PDB entry 3QK0 | X-ray diffraction, 2.85 A resolution | chain A

# Chain A
Name: Phosphatidylinositol-4,5-bisphosphate 3-kinase catalytic subunit gamma isoform
From: Homo sapiens
Notes: EC 2.7.1.153; fragment: catalytic domain
UniProtKB: P48736 (PK3CG_HUMAN); residue numbers follow UniProt; this construct covers 144-1102
Chain sequence (960 residues; each row starts with the number of its first residue):
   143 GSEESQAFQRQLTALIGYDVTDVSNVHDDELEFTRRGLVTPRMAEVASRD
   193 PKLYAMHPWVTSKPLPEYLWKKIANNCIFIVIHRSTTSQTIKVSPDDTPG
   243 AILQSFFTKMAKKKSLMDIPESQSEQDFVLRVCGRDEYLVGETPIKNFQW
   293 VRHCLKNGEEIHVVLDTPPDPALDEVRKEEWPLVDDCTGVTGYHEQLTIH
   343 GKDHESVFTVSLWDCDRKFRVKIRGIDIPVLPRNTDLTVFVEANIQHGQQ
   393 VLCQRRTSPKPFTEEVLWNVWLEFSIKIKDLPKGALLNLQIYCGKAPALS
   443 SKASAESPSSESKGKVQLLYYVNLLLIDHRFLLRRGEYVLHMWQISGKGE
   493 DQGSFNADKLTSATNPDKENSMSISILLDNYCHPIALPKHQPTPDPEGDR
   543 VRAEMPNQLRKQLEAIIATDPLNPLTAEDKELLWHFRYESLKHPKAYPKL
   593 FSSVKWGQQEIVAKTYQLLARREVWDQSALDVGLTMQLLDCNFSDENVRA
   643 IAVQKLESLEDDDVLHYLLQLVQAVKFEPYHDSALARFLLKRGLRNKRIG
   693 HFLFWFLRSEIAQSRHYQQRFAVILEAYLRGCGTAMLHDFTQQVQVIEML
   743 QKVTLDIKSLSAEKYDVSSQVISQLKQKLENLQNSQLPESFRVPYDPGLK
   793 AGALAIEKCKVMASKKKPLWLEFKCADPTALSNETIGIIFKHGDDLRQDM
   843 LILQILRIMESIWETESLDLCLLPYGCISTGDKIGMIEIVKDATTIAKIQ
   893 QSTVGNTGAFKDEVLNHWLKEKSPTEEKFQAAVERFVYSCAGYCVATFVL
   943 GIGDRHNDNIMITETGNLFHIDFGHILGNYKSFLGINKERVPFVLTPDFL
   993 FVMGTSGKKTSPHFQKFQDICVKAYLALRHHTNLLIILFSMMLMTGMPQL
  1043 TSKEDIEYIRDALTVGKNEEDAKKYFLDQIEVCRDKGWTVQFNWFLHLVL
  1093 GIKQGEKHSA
Disordered / not traced: 143-146, 249-268, 321-356, 374-378, 437-456, 489-495, 523-544, 754-757, 969-980, 1093-1102
Sequence notes: expression tag (143)
Small-molecule neighbours: QK0 (N-[6-(6-chloro-5-{[(4-fluorophenyl)sulfonyl]amino}pyridin-3-yl)-1,3-benzothiazol-2-yl]acetamide): M804, S806, P810, W812, I831, K833, L838, D841, Y867, I879, E880, I881, V882, D884, A885, T887, D950, N951, M953, I963, D964

# Overview
Chain A binds compound QK0.
Chain A is Phosphatidylinositol-4,5-bisphosphate 3-kinase catalytic subunit gamma isoform (Homo sapiens); the
structure, Crystal structure of PI3K-gamma in complex with benzothiazole 82, was determined by X-ray
diffraction together with 3QJZ from the same study.
